PDB entry 8U10 | electron microscopy, 3.20 A resolution | chains b and B of the 58 polymer chains in the assembly

== Chain b ==
Molecule: Portal protein
Organism: Salmonella phage P22
UniProt: P26744 (PORTL_BPP22); residue numbers follow UniProt; this construct covers 1-725
Chain sequence (725 residues; row label = number of the first residue in the row):
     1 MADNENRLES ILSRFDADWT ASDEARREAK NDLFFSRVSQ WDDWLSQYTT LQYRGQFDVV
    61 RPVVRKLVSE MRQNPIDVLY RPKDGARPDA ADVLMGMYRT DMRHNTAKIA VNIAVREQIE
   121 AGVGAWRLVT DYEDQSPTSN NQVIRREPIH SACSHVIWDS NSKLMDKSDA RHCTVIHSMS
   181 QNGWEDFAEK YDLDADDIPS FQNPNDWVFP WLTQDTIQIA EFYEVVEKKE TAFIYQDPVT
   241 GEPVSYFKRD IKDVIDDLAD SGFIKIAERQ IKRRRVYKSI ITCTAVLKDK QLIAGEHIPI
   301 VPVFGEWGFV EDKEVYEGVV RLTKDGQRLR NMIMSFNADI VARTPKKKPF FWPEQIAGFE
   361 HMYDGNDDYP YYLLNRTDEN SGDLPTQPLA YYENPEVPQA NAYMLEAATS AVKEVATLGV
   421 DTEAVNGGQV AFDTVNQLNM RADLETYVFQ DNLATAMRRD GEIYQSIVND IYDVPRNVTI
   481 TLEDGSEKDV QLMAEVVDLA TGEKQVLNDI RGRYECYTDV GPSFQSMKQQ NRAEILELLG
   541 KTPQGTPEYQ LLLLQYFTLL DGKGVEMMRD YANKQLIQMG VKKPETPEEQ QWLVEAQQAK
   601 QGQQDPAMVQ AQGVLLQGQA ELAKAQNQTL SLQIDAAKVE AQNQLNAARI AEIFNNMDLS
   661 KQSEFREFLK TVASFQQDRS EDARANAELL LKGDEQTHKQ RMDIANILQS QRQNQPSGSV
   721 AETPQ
Unresolved in the structure: 1-4, 421-444, 481-491, 584-725
Curated features (UniProtKB/Swiss-Prot):
  - mutagenesis: Val64 (V64A/T/M: Overpackaging), Val303 (V303A/T/M/Y: Overpackaging)

== Chain B ==
Molecule: Major capsid protein
Organism: Salmonella phage P22
UniProt: P26747 (CAPSD_BPP22); residues 1-430 here = UniProt positions 1-430
Chain sequence (430 residues; each row starts with the number of its first residue):
     1 MALNEGQIVT LAVDEIIETI SAITPMAQKA KKYTPPAASM QRSSNTIWMP VEQESPTQEG
    61 WDLTDKATGL LELNVAVNMG EPDNDFFQLR ADDLRDETAY RRRIQSAARK LANNVELKVA
   121 NMAAEMGSLV ITSPDAIGTN TADAWNFVAD AEEIMFSREL NRDMGTSYFF NPQDYKKAGY
   181 DLTKRDIFGR IPEEAYRDGT IQRQVAGFDD VLRSPKLPVL TKSTATGITV SGAQSFKPVA
   241 WQLDNDGNKV NVDNRFATVT LSATTGMKRG DKISFAGVKF LGQMAKNVLA QDATFSVVRV
   301 VDGTHVEITP KPVALDDVSL SPEQRAYANV NTSLADAMAV NILNVKDART NVFWADDAIR
   361 IVSQPIPANH ELFAGMKTTS FSIPDVGLNG IFATQGDIST LSGLCRIALW YGVNATRPEA
   421 IGVGLPGQTA
Unresolved in the structure: 1-9
Curated features (UniProtKB/Swiss-Prot):
  - site: Asp14 (Essential for binding to the capsid assembly scaffolding protein), Trp61 (Involved in capsid stabilization and maturation)
  - mutagenesis: Glu5 (E5A: Impaired phage growth; probable capsid protein misfolding), Asp14 (D14A: Impaired phage growth; inability of the mutant capsid protein to interact properly with scaffolding protein), Glu15 (E15A: Decreased phage growth), Glu18 (E18A: Decreased phage growth), Trp61 (W61N/V: Drastically decreases capsid stability), Trp241 (W241A: Cold-sensitive phenotype probably due to an assembly defect), Gln242 (Q242A: Cold-sensitive phenotype probably due to an assembly defect), Leu243 (L243A: No effect on phage production), Asp244 (D244A: Lethal. Complete loss of procapsids assembly), Asn245 (N245A: Slight decrease in phage production), Asp246 (D246A: Lethal. Complete loss of procapsids assembly, assembles as tubes instead), Lys249 (K249A: No effect on phage production), 3 further mutagenesis entries in UniProt

== How chain b and chain B interact ==
Contacting residue pairs (39; chain b residue first):
  Trp44(b) - Asp96(B)
  Trp44(b) - Glu97(B)
  Trp44(b) - Thr98(B)  hydrogen bond (backbone-side chain)
  Leu45(b) - Asp96(B)
  Ser46(b) - Arg95(B)
  Ser46(b) - Asp96(B)
  Gln47(b) - Ala91(B)  hydrogen bond (side chain-backbone)
  Gln47(b) - Asp93(B)  hydrogen bond (side chain-backbone)
  Gln47(b) - Leu94(B)
  Gln47(b) - Arg95(B)
  Tyr48(b) - Arg95(B)  hydrogen bond (backbone-backbone)
  Tyr48(b) - Glu97(B)
  Tyr48(b) - Tyr100(B)  hydrophobic
  Thr49(b) - Arg90(B)  hydrogen bond (side chain-backbone)
  Thr49(b) - Ala91(B)  hydrogen bond (side chain-backbone)
  Thr49(b) - Asp93(B)  hydrogen bond (side chain-backbone)
  Thr49(b) - Tyr100(B)
  Ile198(b) - Pro384(B)  hydrophobic
  Ile198(b) - Asp385(B)
  Asp206(b) - Thr98(B)
  Asp206(b) - Arg101(B)  salt bridge
  Asp206(b) - Gln105(B)  hydrogen bond
  Trp207(b) - Glu97(B)
  Val208(b) - Glu97(B)
  Val208(b) - Arg101(B)
  Phe209(b) - Glu97(B)  hydrogen bond (backbone-side chain)
  Phe209(b) - Tyr100(B)  hydrophobic
  Phe209(b) - Arg101(B)
  Phe209(b) - Ile104(B)  hydrophobic
  Phe209(b) - Cys405(B)  hydrophobic
  Trp211(b) - Arg101(B)  hydrogen bond (backbone-side chain)
  Leu212(b) - Thr379(B)
  Leu212(b) - Ser380(B)
  Leu212(b) - Phe381(B)  hydrophobic
  Leu212(b) - Phe392(B)  hydrophobic
  Thr213(b) - Arg101(B)  hydrogen bond
  Gln214(b) - Phe381(B)
  Gln214(b) - Ser382(B)
  Asp215(b) - Ser382(B)  hydrogen bond
Other interface residues (no listed pair), chain b (19 interface residues in all): Gln181, Asp196, Asp197
Other interface residues (no listed pair), chain B (25 interface residues in all): Asp14, Gln28, Phe87, Leu89, Asp92

== In short ==
Chain b and chain B form an interface of 19 and 25 residues respectively; the contacts include 12 hydrogen
bonds and 1 salt bridge. Polar contacts include Asp206(b)-Arg101(B), Trp44(b)-Thr98(B) and Gln47(b)-Ala91(B).
Here chain b is Portal protein and chain B is Major capsid protein, both from Salmonella phage P22. Entry 8U10
(In situ cryo-EM structure of bacteriophage P22 gp1:gp4:gp5:gp10:gp9 N-term complex in conformation 1 at 3.2A
resolution) was determined by electron microscopy, deposited together with 8TVR, 8TVU, 8U1O and 8U11.
